PDB entry 4NHP | X-ray diffraction, 1.42 A resolution | chain A

# Chain A
Molecule: Lysozyme C
Source organism: Gallus gallus
Notes: EC 3.2.1.17
Reference sequence: P00698 (LYSC_CHICK); residues 1-129 here correspond to UniProt positions 19-147 (UniProt number = residue number + 18)
Sequence (129 residues; numbered 1 to 129; the number before each row is that of its first residue):
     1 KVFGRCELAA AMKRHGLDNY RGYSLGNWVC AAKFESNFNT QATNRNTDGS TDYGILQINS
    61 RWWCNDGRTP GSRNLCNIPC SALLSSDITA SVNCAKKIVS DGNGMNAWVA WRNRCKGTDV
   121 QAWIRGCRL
Disulfides: Cys6-Cys127, Cys30-Cys115, Cys64-Cys80, Cys76-Cys94
Ion coordination: Na+: Ser60, Cys64, Ser72, Arg73
Ligand contacts:
  - carbonyl(tetrachloro)oxidoiridium (2T8), molecule 1: Ala10, Ala11, Arg14
  - carbonyl(tetrachloro)oxidoiridium (2T8), molecule 2: Ser24, Asn27, Thr118, Asp119, Val120, Gln121
  - carbonyl(tetrachloro)oxidoiridium (2T8), molecule 3: Asn65, Ile78, Pro79
UniProt features mapped onto this chain:
  - active site: Glu35, Asp52
  - binding site (substrate): Asp101

# Overview
Ligands of chain A: 3 copies of carbonyl(tetrachloro)oxidoiridium. Ser60, Cys64, Ser72 and Arg73 form the Na+
site. From UniProt: active-site residues Glu35 and Asp52 and substrate-binding residue Asp101.
Chain A is Lysozyme C (Gallus gallus); the structure, X-ray structure of the complex between the hen egg white
lysozyme and pentachlorocarbonyliridate (III) (4 days), was determined by X-ray diffraction (same publication
as 4N9R, 4NHQ, 4NHS, 4NHT and 4NIJ).
